Entry 6NXY (X-ray diffraction, 1.05 A resolution); this record covers chain A.

[Chain A]
Protein: Triosephosphate isomerase, cytosolic
From: Arabidopsis thaliana
Notes: EC 5.3.1.1
Reference sequence: P48491 (TPIS_ARATH); residues 1-254 here = UniProt positions 1-254
Amino-acid sequence (257 residues; row label = number of the first residue in the row; numbers below 1 keep their minus sign (Gly-2 is residue -2)):
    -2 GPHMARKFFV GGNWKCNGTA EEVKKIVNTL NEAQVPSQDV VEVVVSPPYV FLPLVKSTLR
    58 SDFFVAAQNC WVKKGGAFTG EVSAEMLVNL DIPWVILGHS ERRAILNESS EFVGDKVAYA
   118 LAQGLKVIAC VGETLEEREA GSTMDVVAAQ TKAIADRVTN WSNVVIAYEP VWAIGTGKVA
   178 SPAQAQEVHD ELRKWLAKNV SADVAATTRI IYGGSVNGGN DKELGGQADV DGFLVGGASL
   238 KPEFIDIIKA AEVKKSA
Not modelled in the structure: -2 to 0, 252-254
Differences from the reference sequence: expression tag (-2 to 0); engineered mutation Asp218 (Cys in P48491)
Bound ions: Na+: Gly222, Gln224, Val227

[In short]
The Na+ site is built by Gly222, Gln224 and Val227.
Chain A is Triosephosphate isomerase, cytosolic (Arabidopsis thaliana); the structure, Crystal structure of
Arabidopsis thaliana cytosolic triosephosphate isomerase C218D mutant, was determined by X-ray diffraction
(same publication as 6NXQ, 6NXR, 6NXW, 6NXX and 6NXS).
